2P1O - chains A and B of the 3 polymer chains in the assembly; structure by X-ray diffraction, 1.90 A resolution.

[Chain A]
Name: SKP1-like protein 1A
Source organism: Arabidopsis thaliana
UniProt: Q39255 (SKP1A_ARATH); residues 1-160 here = UniProt positions 1-160
Chain sequence (160 residues; each row starts with the number of its first residue):
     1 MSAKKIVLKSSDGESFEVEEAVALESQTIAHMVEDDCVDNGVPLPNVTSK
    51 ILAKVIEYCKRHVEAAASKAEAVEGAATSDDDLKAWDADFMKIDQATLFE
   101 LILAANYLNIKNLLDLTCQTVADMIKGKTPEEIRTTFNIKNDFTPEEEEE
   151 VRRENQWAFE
Disordered / not traced: 1-4, 36-38, 65-90

[Chain B]
Name: TRANSPORT INHIBITOR RESPONSE 1 protein
Source organism: Arabidopsis thaliana
UniProt: Q570C0 (TIR1_ARATH); residues 1-594 here = UniProt positions 1-594
Chain sequence (594 residues; numbered 1 to 594; the number before each row is that of its first residue):
     1 MQKRIALSFPEEVLEHVFSFIQLDKDRNSVSLVCKSWYEIERWCRRKVFI
    51 GNCYAVSPATVIRRFPKVRSVELKGKPHFADFNLVPDGWGGYVYPWIEAM
   101 SSSYTWLEEIRLKRMVVTDDCLELIAKSFKNFKVLVLSSCEGFSTDGLAA
   151 IAATCRNLKELDLRESDVDDVSGHWLSHFPDTYTSLVSLNISCLASEVSF
   201 SALERLVTRCPNLKSLKLNRAVPLEKLATLLQRAPQLEELGTGGYTAEVR
   251 PDVYSGLSVALSGCKELRCLSGFWDAVPAYLPAVYSVCSRLTTLNLSYAT
   301 VQSYDLVKLLCQCPKLQRLWVLDYIEDAGLEVLASTCKDLRELRVFPSEP
   351 FVMEPNVALTEQGLVSVSMGCPKLESVLYFCRQMTNAALITIARNRPNMT
   401 RFRLCIIEPKAPDYLTLEPLDIGFGAIVEHCKDLRRLSLSGLLTDKVFEY
   451 IGTYAKKMEMLSVAFAGDSDLGMHHVLSGCDSLRKLEIRDCPFGDKALLA
   501 NASKLETMRSLWMSSCSVSFGACKLLGQKMPKLNVEVIDERGAPDSRPES
   551 CPVERVFIYRTVAGPRFDMPGFVWNMDQDSTMRFSRQIITTNGL
Disordered / not traced: 1-7, 579-594
UniProt features mapped onto this chain:
  - region (Interaction with auxin-responsive proteins): Asp81, Phe82, Pro347 to Val352, Cys405 to Pro409, Ala464, Phe465
  - binding site (1D-myo-inositol hexakisphosphate): Lys74, Lys113, Arg114, Arg344, Arg401 to Arg403, Arg436, Arg484, Lys485, Arg509
  - binding site ((indol-3-yl)acetate): Arg403, Ser438, Leu439
  - site (Interaction with auxin-responsive proteins): Ser139, Glu165, Phe380, Arg489
  - mutagenesis: Pro10 (P10A: Abolishes SCF(TIR1) complex formation, altered auxin-mediated response and reduced affinity for auxin), Val33 (V33A: No affinity for auxin), Lys35 (K35A: No affinity for auxin), Gly147 (G147D: In tir1-1; insensitive to auxin ubiquitously and to ethylene in roots only), Gly441 (G441D: In tir1-2; insensitive to auxin), Trp574 to Leu594 (In tir1-101/wei1; insensitive to auxin ubiquitously and to ethylene in roots only)
Ligand contacts:
  - inositol hexakisphosphate (IHP): Phe49, Lys74, His78, Asp81, Lys113, Arg114, Arg344, Arg401, Arg403, Arg435, Arg436, Met460, Arg484, Lys485, Arg509
  - naphthalen-1-yl-acetic acid (NLA): His78, Phe79, Phe82, Leu378, Phe380, Arg403, Leu404, Cys405, Ser438, Leu439, Ser440, Ser462, Val463, Ala464
Reported in the primary citation:
  - mutagenesis - S462E: abolished binding to auxin
  - mutagenesis - A464E: abolished binding to Auxin-responsive protein IAA7

[Chain A / chain B interface]
Contacting residue pairs (74):
  Phe99(A) - Phe9(B)  hydrophobic
  Ile102(A) - Val13(B)  hydrophobic
  Leu103(A) - Pro10(B)
  Asn106(A) - Pro10(B)
  Asn106(A) - Glu12(B)  hydrogen bond
  Asn106(A) - Val13(B)
  Asp115(A) - His16(B)  salt bridge
  Asp115(A) - Phe20(B)
  Cys118(A) - His16(B)
  Cys118(A) - Val17(B)
  Cys118(A) - Phe20(B)  hydrophobic
  Gln119(A) - Phe20(B)
  Val121(A) - Val17(B)  hydrophobic
  Ala122(A) - Val17(B)
  Ala122(A) - Phe20(B)  hydrophobic
  Ala122(A) - Ile21(B)  hydrophobic
  Ile125(A) - Ile21(B)  hydrophobic
  Ile125(A) - Val30(B)  hydrophobic
  Ile125(A) - Trp37(B)  hydrophobic
  Lys126(A) - Phe20(B)
  Lys126(A) - Asp26(B)
  Gly127(A) - Asp26(B)  hydrogen bond (backbone-side chain)
  Lys128(A) - Ser29(B)  hydrogen bond (backbone-side chain)
  Thr129(A) - Ser29(B)
  Pro130(A) - Ser29(B)
  Pro130(A) - Leu32(B)  hydrophobic
  Ile133(A) - Ser29(B)
  Ile133(A) - Val33(B)  hydrophobic
  Ile133(A) - Trp37(B)  hydrophobic
  Arg134(A) - Leu32(B)  hydrogen bond (side chain-backbone)
  Arg134(A) - Val33(B)  hydrogen bond (side chain-backbone)
  Ile139(A) - Val33(B)  hydrophobic
  Ile139(A) - Cys34(B)  hydrophobic
  Ile139(A) - Trp37(B)  hydrophobic
  Asp142(A) - Cys34(B)
  Asp142(A) - Lys35(B)  hydrogen bond (side chain-backbone)
  Phe143(A) - Ser31(B)
  Phe143(A) - Leu32(B)
  Phe143(A) - Cys34(B)
  Phe143(A) - Lys35(B)
  Phe143(A) - Tyr38(B)  hydrophobic
  Glu148(A) - Leu32(B)
  Val151(A) - Leu32(B)  hydrophobic
  Val151(A) - Tyr38(B)  hydrophobic
  Arg152(A) - Leu32(B)
  Arg153(A) - Glu506(B)  salt bridge
  Arg153(A) - Lys532(B)
  Arg153(A) - Val562(B)
  Glu154(A) - Thr60(B)
  Glu154(A) - Arg64(B)  salt bridge
  Asn155(A) - Asn28(B)  hydrogen bond (side chain-backbone)
  Asn155(A) - Ser31(B)  hydrogen bond
  Asn155(A) - Leu32(B)
  Asn155(A) - Arg64(B)  hydrogen bond
  Gln156(A) - Arg560(B)  hydrogen bond (backbone-side chain)
  Trp157(A) - Ala55(B)
  Trp157(A) - Glu506(B)  hydrogen bond (side chain-backbone)
  Trp157(A) - Lys532(B)
  Trp157(A) - Arg560(B)
  Trp157(A) - Thr561(B)
  Trp157(A) - Val562(B)  hydrophobic
  Ala158(A) - Phe49(B)
  Ala158(A) - Ile50(B)
  Ala158(A) - Val56(B)  hydrophobic
  Phe159(A) - Asp24(B)
  Phe159(A) - Asn28(B)  hydrogen bond (backbone-side chain)
  Phe159(A) - Phe49(B)
  Phe159(A) - Ile50(B)  hydrophobic
  Phe159(A) - Val61(B)  hydrophobic
  Phe159(A) - Arg64(B)
  Phe159(A) - Phe65(B)  hydrophobic
  Glu160(A) - Lys25(B)
  Glu160(A) - Asn28(B)  hydrogen bond
  Glu160(A) - Phe49(B)
Also at the interface, not in a pair above, chain A (35 interface residues in all): Leu114, Lys140, Asn141, Glu147
Also at the interface, not in a pair above, chain B (37 interface residues in all): Ser8, Arg45, Val48

[Overview]
35 residues of chain A face 37 of chain B across their interface; the contacts include 13 hydrogen bonds and 3
salt bridges. Polar contacts include Asp115(A)-His16(B), Arg153(A)-Glu506(B) and Glu154(A)-Arg64(B). From the
paper: S462E of chain B abolishes binding to auxin; A464E of chain B abolishes binding to Auxin-responsive
protein IAA7.
Chain A is SKP1-like protein 1A and chain B is TRANSPORT INHIBITOR RESPONSE 1 protein, both from Arabidopsis
thaliana; the structure, Mechanism of Auxin Perception by the TIR1 ubiquitin ligase, was determined by X-ray
diffraction (same publication as 2P1M, 2P1N, 2P1P and 2P1Q).
